PDB entry 7VWY | electron microscopy, 4.57 A resolution (low resolution: residue-level contacts below are approximate; hydrogen-bond / salt-bridge calls are withheld) | chains A and C of the 9 polymer chains in the assembly

== Chain A ==
Name: DNA-directed RNA polymerase subunit alpha
From: Escherichia coli K-12
Notes: EC 2.7.7.6
Reference sequence: P0A7Z4 (RPOA_ECOLI); the author numbering skips numbers that UniProt does not, so the offset changes along the chain: 1-235 = UniProt 1-235; 565-658 = UniProt 236-329
Sequence (329 residues; numbered 1 to 658; 329 numbers in that range are skipped by the numbering (no residue carries them; nothing is unmodelled there); the number before each row is that of its first residue):
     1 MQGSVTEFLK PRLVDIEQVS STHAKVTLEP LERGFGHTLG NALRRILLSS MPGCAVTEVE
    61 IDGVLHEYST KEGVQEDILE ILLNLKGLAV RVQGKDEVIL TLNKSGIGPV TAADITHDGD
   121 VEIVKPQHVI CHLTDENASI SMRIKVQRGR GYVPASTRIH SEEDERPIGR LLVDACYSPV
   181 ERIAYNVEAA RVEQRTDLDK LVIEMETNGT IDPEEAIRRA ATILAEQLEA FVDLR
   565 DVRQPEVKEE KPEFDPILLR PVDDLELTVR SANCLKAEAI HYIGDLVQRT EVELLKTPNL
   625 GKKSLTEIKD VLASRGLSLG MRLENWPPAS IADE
Not modelled in the structure: 1-5, 565-577
UniProt features mapped onto this chain:
  - region: E162 to E165 (Required for interaction with Crp at class II promoters)
  - modified residue: R594 (ADP-ribosylarginine), K626 (N6-acetyllysine), K627 (N6-acetyllysine)

== Chain C ==
Name: DNA-directed RNA polymerase subunit beta
From: Escherichia coli K-12
Notes: EC 2.7.7.6
Reference sequence: P0A8V2 (RPOB_ECOLI); numbering as in UniProt (aligned over 1-1342)
Sequence (1342 residues; each row starts with the number of its first residue):
     1 MVYSYTEKKR IRKDFGKRPQ VLDVPYLLSI QLDSFQKFIE QDPEGQYGLE AAFRSVFPIQ
    61 SYSGNSELQY VSYRLGEPVF DVQECQIRGV TYSAPLRVKL RLVIYEREAP EGTVKDIKEQ
   121 EVYMGEIPLM TDNGTFVING TERVIVSQLH RSPGVFFDSD KGKTHSSGKV LYNARIIPYR
   181 GSWLDFEFDP KDNLFVRIDR RRKLPATIIL RALNYTTEQI LDLFFEKVIF EIRDNKLQME
   241 LVPERLRGET ASFDIEANGK VYVEKGRRIT ARHIRQLEKD DVKLIEVPVE YIAGKVVAKD
   301 YIDESTGELI CAANMELSLD LLAKLSQSGH KRIETLFTND LDHGPYISET LRVDPTNDRL
   361 SALVEIYRMM RPGEPPTREA AESLFENLFF SEDRYDLSAV GRMKFNRSLL REEIEGSGIL
   421 SKDDIIDVMK KLIDIRNGKG EVDDIDHLGN RRIRSVGEMA ENQFRVGLVR VERAVKERLS
   481 LGDLDTLMPQ DMINAKPISA AVKEFFGSSQ LSQFMVQNNP LSEITHKRRI SALGPGGLTR
   541 ERAGFEVRDV HPTHYGRVCP IETPEGPNIG LINSLSVYAQ TNEYGFLETP YRKVTDGVVT
   601 DEIHYLSAIE EGNYVIAQAN SNLDEEGHFV EDLVTCRSKG ESSLFSRDQV DYMDVSTQQV
   661 VSVGASLIPF LEHDDANRAL MGANMQRQAV PTLRADKPLV GTGMERAVAV DSGVTAVAKR
   721 GGVVQYVDAS RIVIKVNEDE MYPGEAGIDI YNLTKYTRSN QNTCINQMPC VSLGEPVERG
   781 DVLADGPSTD LGELALGQNM RVAFMPWNGY NFEDSILVSE RVVQEDRFTT IHIQELACVS
   841 RDTKLGPEEI TADIPNVGEA ALSKLDESGI VYIGAEVTGG DILVGKVTPK GETQLTPEEK
   901 LLRAIFGEKA SDVKDSSLRV PNGVSGTVID VQVFTRDGVE KDKRALEIEE MQLKQAKKDL
   961 SEELQILEAG LFSRIRAVLV AGGVEAEKLD KLPRDRWLEL GLTDEEKQNQ LEQLAEQYDE
  1021 LKHEFEKKLE AKRRKITQGD DLAPGVLKIV KVYLAVKRRI QPGDKMAGRH GNKGVISKIN
  1081 PIEDMPYDEN GTPVDIVLNP LGVPSRMNIG QILETHLGMA AKGIGDKINA MLKQQQEVAK
  1141 LREFIQRAYD LGADVRQKVD LSTFSDEEVM RLAENLRKGM PIATPVFDGA KEAEIKELLK
  1201 LGDLPTSGQI RLYDGRTGEQ FERPVTVGYM YMLKLNHLVD DKMHARSTGS YSLVTQQPLG
  1261 GKAQFGGQRF GEMEVWALEA YGAAYTLQEM LTVKSDDVNG RTKMYKNIVD GNHQMEPGMP
  1321 ESFNVLLKEI RSLGINIELE DE
Not modelled in the structure: 1-2
Construct notes: engineered mutation V516 (Asp in P0A8V2)
UniProt features mapped onto this chain:
  - modified residue (N6-acetyllysine): K1022, K1200

== Chain A / chain C interface ==
Residue-residue contacts (59; chain A residue first):
  N41(A) - G1215(C)
  N41(A) - R1216(C)
  N41(A) - T1217(C)
  N41(A) - G1218(C)
  R44(A) - E1083(C)
  R44(A) - Y1087(C)
  R44(A) - G1215(C)
  R45(A) - E1083(C)
  R45(A) - D1084(C)
  R45(A) - G1215(C)
  R45(A) - R1216(C)
  L48(A) - E1083(C)
  S49(A) - E1083(C)
  L65(A) - I873(C)
  H66(A) - G874(C)
  H66(A) - I929(C)
  Y68(A) - Y756(C)
  Y68(A) - I831(C)
  Y68(A) - I929(C)
  Y68(A) - A1055(C)
  Y68(A) - K1057(C)
  T70(A) - K755(C)
  K71(A) - D728(C)
  E72(A) - Y726(C)
  E72(A) - D728(C)
  G73(A) - D728(C)
  V74(A) - D728(C)
  V74(A) - A729(C)
  Q75(A) - V727(C)
  Q75(A) - D728(C)
  Q75(A) - A729(C)
  E76(A) - A729(C)
  D77(A) - K755(C)
  D77(A) - Y756(C)
  D77(A) - M768(C)
  L79(A) - L693(C)
  L79(A) - K1057(C)
  L83(A) - D826(C)
  K86(A) - Q824(C)
  K86(A) - D826(C)
  T134(A) - Y726(C)
  T134(A) - V727(C)
  T134(A) - D728(C)
  D135(A) - Y726(C)
  Y152(A) - E820(C)
  Y152(A) - V823(C)
  Y152(A) - Q824(C)
  I159(A) - E876(C)
  R166(A) - E876(C)
  I168(A) - G874(C)
  I168(A) - A875(C)
  C176(A) - Q824(C)
  E181(A) - R821(C)
  R182(A) - N1090(C)
  R182(A) - G1091(C)
  R182(A) - T1092(C)
  I183(A) - G1091(C)
  A184(A) - E1089(C)
  Y185(A) - Y1087(C)
Also at the interface, not in a pair above, chain A (36 interface residues in all): H37, S69, E80, S156, D174
Also at the interface, not in a pair above, chain C (39 interface residues in all): R694, R731, N766, P769, V771, L773, R1059

== In short ==
36 residues of chain A and 39 residues of chain C are in contact.
Chain A is DNA-directed RNA polymerase subunit alpha and chain C is DNA-directed RNA polymerase subunit beta,
both from Escherichia coli K-12; the structure, Cryo-EM structure of Rob-dependent transcription activation
complex in a unique conformation, was determined by electron microscopy together with 7VWZ from the same
study.
